7EB2 - chains B and N of the 6 polymer chains in the assembly; structure by electron microscopy, 3.50 A resolution.

Chain B:
Protein: Guanine nucleotide-binding protein G(I)/G(S)/G(T) subunit beta-1
Organism: Homo sapiens
UniProtKB: P62873 (GBB1_HUMAN); residues 2-340 here = UniProt positions 2-340
Sequence (358 residues; each row starts with the number of its first residue; numbers below 1 keep their minus sign (Met-17 is residue -17)):
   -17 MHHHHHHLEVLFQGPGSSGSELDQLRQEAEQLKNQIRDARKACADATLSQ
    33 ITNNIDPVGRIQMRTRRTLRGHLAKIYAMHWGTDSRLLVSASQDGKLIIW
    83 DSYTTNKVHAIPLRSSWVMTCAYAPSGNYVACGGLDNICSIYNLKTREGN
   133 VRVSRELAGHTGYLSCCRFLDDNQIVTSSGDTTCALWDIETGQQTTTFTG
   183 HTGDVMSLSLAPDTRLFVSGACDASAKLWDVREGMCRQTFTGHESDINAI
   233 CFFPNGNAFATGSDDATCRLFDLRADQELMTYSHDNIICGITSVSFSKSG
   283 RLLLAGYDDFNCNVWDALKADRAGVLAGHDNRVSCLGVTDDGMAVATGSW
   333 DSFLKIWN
Unresolved in the structure: -17 to 1
Sequence notes: initiating methionine (-17); expression tag (-16 to 1)
UniProt features mapped onto this chain:
  - modified residue: Ser2 (N-acetylserine), His266 (Phosphohistidine)
  - natural variant: Leu30 (L30F: In MRD42; uncertain significance), Arg52 (R52G: In MRD42), Gly64 (G64V: In MRD42), Asp76 (D76E: In MRD42; D76G: In MRD42), Gly77 (G77S: In MRD42), Lys78 (K78R: In MRD42), Ile80 (I80N: In MRD42; I80T: In MRD42), His91 (H91R: In MRD42; uncertain significance), Ala92 (A92T: In MRD42), Pro94 (P94S: In MRD42), Leu95 (L95P: In MRD42), Arg96 (R96L: In MRD42), 5 further natural variant entries in UniProt

Chain N:
Protein: ScFv16
Organism: synthetic construct
Notes: antibody fragment or engineered binder
Sequence (269 residues; numbered 1 to 269; the number before each row is that of its first residue):
     1 DVQLVESGGGLVQPGGSRKLSCSASGFAFSSFGMHWVRQAPEKGLEWVAY
    51 ISSGSGTIYYADTVKGRFTISRDDPKNTLFLQMTSLRSEDTAMYYCVRSI
   101 YYYGSSPFDFWGQGTTLTVSSGGGGSGGGGSGGGGSDIVMTQATSSVPVT
   151 PGESVSISCRSSKSLLHSNGNTYLYWFLQRPGQSPQLLIYRMSNLASGVP
   201 DRFSGSGSGTAFTLTISRLEAEDVGVYYCMQHLEYPLTFGAGTKLELKGS
   251 LEVLFQGPAAAHHHHHHHH
Unresolved in the structure: 1, 122-136, 248-269
Disulfide bonds: Cys159-Cys229

How chain B and chain N interact:
Pairs across the interface (10; chain B residue first):
  Asp66(B) - Tyr103(N)  hydrogen bond
  Arg68(B) - Tyr103(N)
  Leu69(B) - Tyr103(N)  hydrophobic
  Val90(B) - Tyr102(N)  hydrophobic
  Arg129(B) - Arg98(N)  hydrogen bond (backbone-side chain)
  Glu130(B) - Gly26(N)
  Glu130(B) - Phe27(N)
  Glu130(B) - Ala28(N)  hydrogen bond (backbone-backbone)
  Glu130(B) - Phe32(N)
  Gly131(B) - Phe32(N)
Also at the interface, not in a pair above, chain B (10 interface residues in all): Asp83, His91, Lys127
Also at the interface, not in a pair above, chain N (9 interface residues in all): Val2, Gly104

Summary:
10 residues of chain B and 9 residues of chain N are in contact, with 3 hydrogen bonds. Polar pairs include
Asp66(B)-Tyr103(N), Arg129(B)-Arg98(N) and Glu130(B)-Ala28(N).
Here chain B is Guanine nucleotide-binding protein G(I)/G(S)/G(T) subunit beta-1 (Homo sapiens) and chain N is
ScFv16 (synthetic construct). Entry 7EB2 (Cryo-EM structure of human GABA(B) receptor-Gi protein complex) was
determined by electron microscopy.
